1XMO - chains A and D of the 23 polymer chains in the assembly; structure by X-ray diffraction, 3.25 A resolution.

# Chain A
Molecule: 16S ribosomal RNA
Organism: Thermus thermophilus
Sequence (1522 nucleotides; each row starts with the number of its first residue; note: 42 numbers in that range are skipped by the numbering (no residue carries them; nothing is unmodelled there); a row labelled like 190A-190L holds insertion residues (190A, then the next letters in order); numbering starts at 0):
     0 UUUGUUGGAGAGUUUGAUCCUGGCUCAGGGUGAACGCUGGCGGCGUGCCU
    50 AAGACAUGCAAGUCGUGCGGG
    73 CCGCGGGGUUUU
    88 ACUCCG
    95 UGGUC
   101 AGCGGCGGACGGGUGAGUAACGCGUGGGU
  129A G
   130 ACCUACCCGGAAGAGGGGGACAACCCGGGGAAACUCGGGCUAAUCCCCCA
   180 UGUGGACCCGC
190A-190L CCCUUGGGGUGU
   191 GUCCAAAGGGCUUU
   216 GCCCGCUUCCGGAUGGGCCCGCGUCCCAUCAGCUAGUUGGUGGGGUAAUG
   266 GCCCACCAAGGCGACGACGGGUAGCCGGUCUGAGAGGAUGGCCGGCCACA
   316 GGGGCACUGAGACACGGGCCCCACUCCUACGGGAGGCAGCAGUUAGGAAU
   366 CUUCCGCAAUGGGCGCAAGCCUGACGGAGCGACGCCGCUUGGAGGAAGAA
   416 GCCCUUCGGGGUGUAAACUCCUGAA
   442 CCCGGGACGAAACCCCCGACGA
   474 GGGGACUGACGGUACCGGG
   494 GUAAUAGCGCCGGCCAACUCCGUGCCAGCAGCCGCGGUAAUACGGAGGGC
   544 GCGAGCGUUACCCGGAUUCACUGGGCGUAAAGGGCGUGUAGGCGGCCUGG
   594 GGCGUCCCAUGUGAAAGACCACGGCUCAACCGUGGGGGAGCGUGGGAUAC
   644 GCUCAGGCUAGACGGUGGGAGAGGGUGGUGGAAUUCCCGGAGUAGCGGUG
   694 AAAUGCGCAGAUACCGGGAGGAACGCCGAUGGCGAAGGCAGCCACCUGGU
   744 CCACCCGUGACGCUGAGGCGCGAAAGCGUGGGGAGCAAACCGGAUUAGAU
   794 ACCCGGGUAGUCCACGCCCUAAACGAUGCGCGCUAGGUCUCUGGGUCU
   848 CCUGGGGGCCGAAGCUAACGCGUUAAGCGCGCCGCCUGGGGAGUACGGCC
   898 GCAAGGCUGAAACUCAAAGGAAUUGACGGGGGCCCGCACAAGCGGUGGAG
   948 CAUGUGGUUUAAUUCGAAGCAACGCGAAGAACCUUACCAGGCCUUGACAU
   998 GCUA
 1001A G
  1002 GGAACCCGGGUGAAAGCCUGGGGUGCCCC
1030A-1030D GCGA
  1031 GGGGAGCCCUAGCACAGGUGCUGCAUGGCCGUCGUCAGCUCGUGCCGUGA
  1081 GGUGUUGGGUUAAGUCCCGCAACGAGCGCAACCCCCGCCGUUAGUUGCCA
  1131 GCGGUUCGGCCGGGCACUCUAACGGGACUGCCCGCGAAA
  1171 GCGGGAGGAAGGAGGGGACGACGUCUGGUCAGCAUGGCCCUUACGGCCUG
  1221 GGCGACACACGUGCUACAAUGCCCACUACAAAGCGAUGCCACCCGGCAAC
  1271 GGGGAGCUAAUCGCAAAAAGGUGGGCCCAGUUCGGAUUGGGGUCUGCAAC
  1321 CCGACCCCAUGAAGCCGGAAUCGCUAGUAAUCGCGGAUCAG
 1361A C
  1362 CAUGCCGCGGUGAAUACGUUCCCGGGCCUUGUACACACCGCCCGUCACGC
  1412 CAUGGGAGCGGGCUCUACCCGAAGUCGCCGGG
  1446 AGCCUACGGG
  1459 CAGGCGCCGAGGGUAGGGCCCGUGACUGGGGCGAAGUCGUAACAAGGUAG
  1509 CUGUACCGGAAGGUGCGGCUGGAUCACCUCCUUUCU
Disordered / not traced: 0-4, 1001A, 1030A-1030D, 1361A, 1535-1538
Bound ions: Mg2+ site 1 near U17 (its only coordinating residue here); Mg2+ site 2 near G21 (its only coordinating residue here); Mg2+ site 3: G46, G394; Mg2+ site 4: C48, G115; Mg2+ site 5 near A53 (its only coordinating residue here); Mg2+ site 6: A59, C386, U387; Mg2+ site 7: G61, U62, G105; Mg2+ site 8: G69, G70, G97, U98; Mg2+ site 9: G107, A325, G326; Mg2+ site 10: A109, G331; Mg2+ site 11: A116, G117, G289; Mg2+ site 12: C121, G124, U125, G126, G236; 62 more Mg2+ sites not listed
Residues lining bound ligands: paromomycin (PAR): C1404, G1405, U1406, C1407, A1408, C1409, C1490, G1491, A1492, A1493, G1494, U1495, C1496

# Chain D
Protein: 30S ribosomal protein S4
Organism: Thermus thermophilus
UniProtKB: P80373 (RS4_THETH); residues 1-209 here correspond to UniProt positions 0-208 (UniProt number = residue number - 1)
Sequence (209 residues; row label = number of the first residue in the row):
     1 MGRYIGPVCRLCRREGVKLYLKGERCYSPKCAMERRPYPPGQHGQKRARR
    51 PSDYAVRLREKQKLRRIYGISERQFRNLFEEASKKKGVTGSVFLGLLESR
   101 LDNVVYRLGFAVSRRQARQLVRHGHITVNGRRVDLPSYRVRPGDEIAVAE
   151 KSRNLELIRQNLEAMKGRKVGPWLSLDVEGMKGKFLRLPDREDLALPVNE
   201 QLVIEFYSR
Disordered / not traced: 1
Bound ions: Zn2+: Cys9, Cys12, Cys26, Cys31

# How chain A and chain D interact
Residue-residue contacts - 98 pairs, chain A then chain D:
  A8(A) with Glu205(D), hydrogen bond to the base; Ser208(D), base contact; Arg209(D), base contact
  A26(A) with Arg209(D), hydrogen bond to the sugar
  G28(A) with Arg76(D), salt bridge to the phosphate
  C400(A) with Arg73(D), salt bridge to the phosphate
  C401(A) with Arg73(D), salt bridge to the phosphate; Asn77(D), hydrogen bond to the phosphate
  G402(A) with Gln74(D), hydrogen bond to the phosphate; Leu135(D), sugar contact; Ser137(D), hydrogen bond to the phosphate
  C403(A) with Gln74(D), hydrogen bond to the phosphate; Arg122(D), hydrogen bond to the sugar; Pro136(D), phosphate contact; Ser137(D), hydrogen bond to the phosphate
  U404(A) with Gly2(D), base contact; Arg118(D), salt bridge to the phosphate; Arg122(D), phosphate contact
  U405(A) with Gly2(D), base contact; Ile5(D), phosphate contact
  G406(A) with Ile5(D), phosphate contact; Gln119(D), hydrogen bond to the base
  G407(A) with Arg115(D), salt bridge to the phosphate
  A408(A) with Lys22(D), sugar contact
  G425(A) with Gln42(D), base contact
  G426(A) with Arg36(D), salt bridge to the phosphate; Tyr38(D), hydrogen bond to the phosphate; Gly41(D), phosphate contact; Gln42(D), hydrogen bond to the sugar; Gln45(D), hydrogen bond to the phosphate
  U427(A) with Arg10(D), phosphate contact; Arg13(D), salt bridge to the phosphate; Arg36(D), salt bridge to the phosphate; Pro40(D), phosphate contact; Gly41(D), hydrogen bond to the phosphate
  G428(A) with Pro7(D), phosphate contact; Arg10(D), salt bridge to the phosphate; Arg13(D), phosphate contact; Arg36(D), hydrogen bond to the sugar
  U429(A) with Cys9(D), phosphate contact; Arg13(D), salt bridge to the phosphate; Lys22(D), hydrogen bond to the phosphate; Arg25(D), hydrogen bond to the sugar; Arg36(D), salt bridge to the phosphate
  A430(A) with Pro7(D), phosphate contact; Val8(D), hydrogen bond to the phosphate; Cys9(D), hydrogen bond to the phosphate; Lys22(D), salt bridge to the phosphate
  C436(A) with Leu157(D), sugar contact
  U437(A) with Gln119(D), base contact; His123(D), sugar contact; His125(D), hydrogen bond to the sugar; Leu155(D), phosphate contact
  G438(A) with His123(D), sugar contact; His125(D), phosphate contact
  A439(A) with His123(D), salt bridge to the phosphate
  C489(A) with Arg132(D), phosphate contact
  G490(A) with Arg132(D), salt bridge to the phosphate
  G491(A) with Lys151(D), phosphate contact
  C508(A) with Arg209(D), salt bridge to the phosphate
  A509(A) with Ser52(D), hydrogen bond to the phosphate; Tyr54(D), sugar contact; Ala55(D), sugar contact
  C511(A) with His43(D), hydrogen bond to the sugar
  U512(A) with Gln42(D), sugar contact; His43(D), sugar contact; Lys46(D), salt bridge to the phosphate
  G540(A) with Gln42(D), base contact
  G541(A) with Gly41(D), sugar contact; Gln42(D), hydrogen bond to the sugar
  G542(A) with Arg10(D), salt bridge to the phosphate; Arg14(D), hydrogen bond to the phosphate; Gly41(D), sugar contact
  C543(A) with Arg10(D), salt bridge to the phosphate; Arg14(D), salt bridge to the phosphate; Arg59(D), hydrogen bond to the phosphate
  G544(A) with Leu58(D), phosphate contact; Arg59(D), salt bridge to the phosphate; Gln62(D), phosphate contact; Arg66(D), salt bridge to the phosphate
  C545(A) with Lys61(D), salt bridge to the phosphate; Gln62(D), hydrogen bond to the phosphate; Arg65(D), salt bridge to the phosphate; Glu72(D), phosphate contact
  G546(A) with Tyr4(D), base contact; Ser71(D), phosphate contact; Glu72(D), hydrogen bond to the phosphate; Arg73(D), hydrogen bond to the phosphate
  A547(A) with Gly2(D), hydrogen bond to the phosphate
  G616(A) with Arg141(D), salt bridge to the phosphate
  U619(A) with Arg122(D), hydrogen bond to the base; Arg132(D), base contact; Val133(D), base contact; Asp134(D), hydrogen bond to the base; Leu135(D), base contact
  C620(A) with Leu135(D), base contact; Ser137(D), hydrogen bond to the base; Tyr138(D), sugar contact
Other interface residues (no listed pair), chain A (41 interface residues in all): A496
Other interface residues (no listed pair), chain D (58 interface residues in all): Arg3, Gly6, Ala32, Arg57

# In short
Chain A and chain D form an interface of 41 and 58 residues respectively; the contacts include 31 hydrogen
bonds and 24 salt bridges. Polar contacts include A8(A)-Glu205(D), G406(A)-Gln119(D) and U619(A)-Arg122(D).
Ligands of chain A: paromomycin. G46(A) and G394(A) form the Mg2+ site 3.
Here chain A is 16S ribosomal RNA and chain D is 30S ribosomal protein S4, both from Thermus thermophilus.
Entry 1XMO (Crystal Structure of mnm5U34t6A37-tRNALysUUU Complexed with AAG-mRNA in the Decoding Center) was
determined by X-ray diffraction together with 1XMQ from the same study.
